PDB entry 7RR6 | electron microscopy, 3.10 A resolution | chains B and A of the 3 polymer chains in the assembly

== Chain B (and A) ==
Name: Multidrug efflux pump subunit AcrB
Source organism: Escherichia coli (strain K12)
Notes: chain A of this document is another copy of the same molecule, construct and numbering; everything in this record applies to it too
Reference sequence: P31224 (ACRB_ECOLI); residues 1-1049 here = UniProt positions 1-1049
Chain sequence (1057 residues; numbered 1 to 1057; the number before each row is that of its first residue):
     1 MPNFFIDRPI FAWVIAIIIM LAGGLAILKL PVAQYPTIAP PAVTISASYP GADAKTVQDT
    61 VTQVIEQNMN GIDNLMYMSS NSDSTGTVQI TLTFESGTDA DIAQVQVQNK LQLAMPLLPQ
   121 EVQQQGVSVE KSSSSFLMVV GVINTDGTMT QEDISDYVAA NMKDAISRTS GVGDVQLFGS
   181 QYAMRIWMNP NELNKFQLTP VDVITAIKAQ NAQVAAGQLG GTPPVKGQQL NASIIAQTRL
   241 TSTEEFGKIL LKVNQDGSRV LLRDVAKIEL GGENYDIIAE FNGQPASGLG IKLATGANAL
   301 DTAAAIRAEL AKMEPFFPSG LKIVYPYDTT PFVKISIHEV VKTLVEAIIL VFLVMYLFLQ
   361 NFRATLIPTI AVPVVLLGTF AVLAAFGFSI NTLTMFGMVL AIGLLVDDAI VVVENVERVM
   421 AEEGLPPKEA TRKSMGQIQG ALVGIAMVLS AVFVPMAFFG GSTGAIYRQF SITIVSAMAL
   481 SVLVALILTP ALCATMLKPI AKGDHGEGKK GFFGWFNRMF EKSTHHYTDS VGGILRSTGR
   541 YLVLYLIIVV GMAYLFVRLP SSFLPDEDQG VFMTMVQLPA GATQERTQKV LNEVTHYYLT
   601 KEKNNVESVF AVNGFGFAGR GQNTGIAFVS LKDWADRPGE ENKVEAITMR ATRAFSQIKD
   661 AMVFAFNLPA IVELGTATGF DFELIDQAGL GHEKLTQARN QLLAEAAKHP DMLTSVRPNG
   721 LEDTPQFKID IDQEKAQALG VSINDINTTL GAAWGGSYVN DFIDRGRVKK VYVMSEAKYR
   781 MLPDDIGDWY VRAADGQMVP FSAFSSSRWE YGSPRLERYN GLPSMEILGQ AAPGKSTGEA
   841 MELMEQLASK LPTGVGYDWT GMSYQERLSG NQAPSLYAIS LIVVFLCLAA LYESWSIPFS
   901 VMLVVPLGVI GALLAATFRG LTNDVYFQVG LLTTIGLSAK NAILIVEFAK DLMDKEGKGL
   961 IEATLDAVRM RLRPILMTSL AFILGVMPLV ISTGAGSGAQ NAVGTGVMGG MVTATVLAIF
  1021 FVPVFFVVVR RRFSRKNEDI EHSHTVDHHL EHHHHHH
Unresolved in the structure: 503-515, 1036-1057 (chain A: 501-514, 1034-1057)
Construct notes: expression tag (1050-1057)
Curated features (UniProtKB/Swiss-Prot):
  - mutagenesis: His526 (H526Y: Partially restores chloramphenicol resistance to an AcrZ G30R mutant)
Residues lining bound ligands:
  - phosphatidylethanolamine (PTY), molecule 1: Met1, Phe4, Phe5, Arg8, Phe11, Ile15
  - phosphatidylethanolamine (PTY), molecule 2: Met1, Pro2, Asn3, Gln439, Val443, Ala446, Val482, Leu483, Leu486
  - phosphatidylethanolamine (PTY), molecule 3: Phe4, Arg8, Phe11
  - phosphatidylethanolamine (PTY), molecule 4: Ile18, Leu25, Lys29
  - phosphatidylethanolamine (PTY), molecule 5: Val382, Phe386, Val475, Ser476, Ala479, Leu480, Leu483
  - phosphatidylethanolamine (PTY), molecule 6: Ala385, Phe386, Phe388, Phe458, Arg468
  - phosphatidylethanolamine (PTY), molecule 7: Gln439, Gly440, Val443, Gly444, Met447, Cys887, Ala890, Leu891
  - phosphatidylethanolamine (PTY), molecule 8: Met447, Ser450, Ala451, Val454, Pro455, Phe458, Leu876, Ile879, Val883
  - phosphatidylethanolamine (PTY), molecule 9: Ser450, Val454, Val475, Ala479
What the authors report for this chain:
  - contacts within the chain: Asp407-Lys940, Asp408-Lys940 (salt bridge), Lys940-Asn941 (hydrogen bond)

== Interface between chain B and chain A ==
Residue-residue contacts (138):
  Tyr49(B) - Gln213(A)
  Tyr49(B) - Ala215(A)  hydrophobic
  Pro50(B) - Ala215(A)
  Gly51(B) - Ala215(A)
  Gly51(B) - Ala216(A)
  Gly51(B) - Gly217(A)  hydrogen bond (backbone-backbone)
  Ala52(B) - Ala215(A)
  Asp53(B) - Ile235(A)
  Lys55(B) - Gln213(A)
  Lys55(B) - Thr238(A)
  Thr56(B) - Gln213(A)  hydrogen bond
  Thr56(B) - Val214(A)
  Asp59(B) - Gln213(A)
  Asp59(B) - Ile763(A)
  Asp59(B) - Val768(A)
  Thr60(B) - Gln213(A)
  Thr60(B) - Arg239(A)
  Gln63(B) - Gly766(A)
  Gln63(B) - Arg767(A)
  Gln63(B) - Val768(A)  hydrogen bond (side chain-backbone)
  Gln67(B) - Asp164(A)
  Gln67(B) - Arg767(A)
  Gln67(B) - Val768(A)  hydrogen bond (side chain-backbone)
  Met69(B) - Arg168(A)
  Asn70(B) - Ser167(A)  hydrogen bond
  Gly71(B) - Ser167(A)
  Asp73(B) - Asp101(A)
  Asp73(B) - Lys131(A)  salt bridge
  Asn74(B) - Ser170(A)  hydrogen bond (backbone-side chain)
  Met78(B) - Arg168(A)
  Ser84(B) - Gln218(A)  hydrogen bond (backbone-side chain)
  Ser84(B) - Ser233(A)  hydrogen bond
  Ile102(B) - Asp101(A)
  Ile102(B) - Ile102(A)  hydrophobic
  Val105(B) - Val105(A)  hydrophobic
  Gln106(B) - Asp101(A)  hydrogen bond
  Gln106(B) - Lys131(A)
  Asn109(B) - Val105(A)
  Asn109(B) - Gln108(A)  hydrogen bond (backbone-side chain)
  Lys110(B) - Val129(A)  hydrogen bond (side chain-backbone)
  Gln112(B) - Gln108(A)
  Gln112(B) - Gln112(A)
  Leu113(B) - Gln108(A)
  Leu113(B) - Gln112(A)
  Leu113(B) - Val127(A)
  Pro116(B) - Gln123(A)
  Leu117(B) - Gln123(A)
  Leu117(B) - Gln124(A)
  Trp187(B) - Pro223(A)  hydrophobic
  Tyr275(B) - Thr222(A)  hydrogen bond (backbone-side chain)
  Tyr275(B) - Pro223(A)
  Asp276(B) - Thr222(A)  hydrogen bond
  Gly581(B) - Asn231(A)  hydrogen bond (backbone-backbone)
  Ala582(B) - Asn231(A)
  Thr583(B) - Gln228(A)  hydrogen bond (side chain-backbone)
  Thr583(B) - Leu230(A)
  Thr583(B) - Asn231(A)
  Gln584(B) - Thr222(A)
  Gln584(B) - Pro224(A)
  Glu585(B) - Gly227(A)  hydrogen bond (side chain-backbone)
  Glu585(B) - Gln228(A)  hydrogen bond (side chain-backbone)
  Glu585(B) - Gln229(A)  hydrogen bond
  Arg586(B) - Gln229(A)
  Gln622(B) - Gln218(A)
  Gln622(B) - Gly220(A)  hydrogen bond (side chain-backbone)
  Gln622(B) - Gly221(A)
  Gln622(B) - Thr222(A)
  Gln622(B) - Asn231(A)
  Gln687(B) - Asn161(A)
  Gln687(B) - Phe316(A)
  Pro725(B) - Ala232(A)
  Gln726(B) - Ser233(A)
  Gln726(B) - Ile235(A)
  Phe727(B) - Leu219(A)  hydrophobic
  Phe727(B) - Ser233(A)  hydrogen bond (backbone-backbone)
  Phe727(B) - Ile234(A)
  Phe727(B) - Ile235(A)  hydrogen bond (backbone-backbone)
  Lys728(B) - Ile235(A)  hydrogen bond (side chain-backbone)
  Lys728(B) - Ala236(A)
  Ile729(B) - Ile234(A)  hydrophobic
  Ile729(B) - Ile235(A)  hydrogen bond (backbone-backbone)
  Ile729(B) - Ala236(A)
  Gln733(B) - Gln210(A)
  Gln733(B) - Gln237(A)  hydrogen bond
  Glu734(B) - Leu250(A)
  Glu734(B) - Arg259(A)
  Gln737(B) - Gln210(A)
  Gln737(B) - Leu250(A)  hydrogen bond (side chain-backbone)
  Gln737(B) - Lys252(A)
  Gln737(B) - Val253(A)
  Ile743(B) - Ala209(A)  hydrophobic
  Ile743(B) - Gln237(A)
  Asn744(B) - Ala209(A)
  Asn747(B) - Val214(A)
  Asn747(B) - Gln237(A)
  Leu750(B) - Ala216(A)  hydrophobic
  Leu750(B) - Ala236(A)  hydrophobic
  Gly751(B) - Ala215(A)
  Trp754(B) - Ala216(A)
  Trp754(B) - Gly217(A)
  Trp754(B) - Gln218(A)
  Trp754(B) - Leu219(A)  hydrophobic
  Trp754(B) - Ile234(A)  hydrophobic
  Gly755(B) - Gly217(A)
  Ala777(B) - Pro223(A)
  Ala777(B) - Val225(A)  hydrophobic
  Lys778(B) - Val225(A)
  Arg780(B) - Gln218(A)
  Arg780(B) - Leu219(A)
  Arg780(B) - Gly221(A)  hydrogen bond (side chain-backbone)
  Arg780(B) - Pro223(A)  hydrogen bond (side chain-backbone)
  Met781(B) - Leu219(A)
  Met781(B) - Gly221(A)
  Met781(B) - Pro223(A)
  Met781(B) - Val225(A)  hydrophobic
  Met781(B) - Gln228(A)  hydrogen bond (backbone-side chain)
  Leu782(B) - Leu219(A)
  Pro783(B) - Leu219(A)
  Trp809(B) - Leu219(A)  hydrophobic
  Trp809(B) - Leu230(A)  hydrophobic
  Trp809(B) - Ala232(A)  hydrophobic
  Glu810(B) - Ile235(A)
  Asn820(B) - Arg168(A)  hydrogen bond (backbone-side chain)
  Gly856(B) - Phe316(A)
  Ile882(B) - Leu21(A)  hydrophobic
  Leu886(B) - Val14(A)
  Leu886(B) - Ile17(A)  hydrophobic
  Leu886(B) - Ile18(A)  hydrophobic
  Ala889(B) - Ile10(A)
  Ala889(B) - Val14(A)  hydrophobic
  Ala890(B) - Phe11(A)
  Ala890(B) - Val14(A)
  Glu893(B) - Arg8(A)
  Glu893(B) - Ile10(A)
  Glu893(B) - Phe11(A)
  Ser894(B) - Ile10(A)
  Trp895(B) - Ile10(A)
  Trp895(B) - Trp13(A)  hydrophobic
Also at the interface, not in a pair above, chain B (82 interface residues in all): Val64, Glu66, Ile72, Leu75, Thr85, Gly689, Met774, Arg818, Gly821, Gly854, Val855, Val883
Also at the interface, not in a pair above, chain A (66 interface residues in all): Gln104, Leu111, Met115, Val172, Lys226, Arg765

== In short ==
The interface between chain B and chain A involves 82 residues on one side and 66 on the other; the contacts
include 29 hydrogen bonds and 1 salt bridge. Polar pairs include Asp73(B)-Lys131(A), Thr56(B)-Gln213(A) and
Gln63(B)-Val768(A). From the paper: contacts within the chain involving Lys940(B), Asp407(B) and Asp408(B)
among others.
Both chains are Multidrug efflux pump subunit AcrB (Escherichia coli (strain K12)). Entry 7RR6 (Multidrug
efflux pump subunit AcrB) was determined by electron microscopy (same publication as 7RR7 and 7RR8).
